Entry 2WLY (X-ray diffraction, 2.40 A resolution); this record covers chain A.

Chain A:
Molecule: Chitinase
From: Serratia marcescens
Reference sequence: A6XFF7 (A6XFF7_SERMA); residues 24-541 here correspond to UniProt positions 2-519 (UniProt number = residue number - 22)
Amino-acid sequence (548 residues; each row starts with the number of its first residue):
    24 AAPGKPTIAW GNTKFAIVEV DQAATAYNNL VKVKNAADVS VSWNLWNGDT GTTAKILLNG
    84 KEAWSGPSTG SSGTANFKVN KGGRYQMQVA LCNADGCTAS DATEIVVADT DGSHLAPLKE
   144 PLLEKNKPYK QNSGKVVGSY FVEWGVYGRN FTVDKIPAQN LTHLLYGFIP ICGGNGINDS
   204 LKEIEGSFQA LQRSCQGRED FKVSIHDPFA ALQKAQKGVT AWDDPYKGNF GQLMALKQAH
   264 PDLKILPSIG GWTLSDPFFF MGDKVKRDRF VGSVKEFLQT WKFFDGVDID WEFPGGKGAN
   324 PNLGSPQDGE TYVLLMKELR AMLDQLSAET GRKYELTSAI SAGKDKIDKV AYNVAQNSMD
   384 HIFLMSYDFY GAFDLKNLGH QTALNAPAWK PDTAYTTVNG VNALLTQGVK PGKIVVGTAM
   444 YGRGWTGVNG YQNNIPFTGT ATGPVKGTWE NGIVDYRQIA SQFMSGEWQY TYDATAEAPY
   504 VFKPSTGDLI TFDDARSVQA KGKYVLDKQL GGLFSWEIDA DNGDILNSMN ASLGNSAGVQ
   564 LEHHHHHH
Disordered / not traced: 563-571
Construct notes: expression tag (542-571)
Cystine bridges: C115-C120, C195-C218
Residues lining bound ligands:
  - 1,4-diethylene dioxide (DIO), molecule 1: Y50, N51, V54, V56, R221, E299, T303
  - 1,4-diethylene dioxide (DIO), molecule 2: G157, K158, V159, T185, H186, H384
  - 1,4-diethylene dioxide (DIO), molecule 3: W167, L204, I207, S210, H229, T276
  - 1,4-diethylene dioxide (DIO), molecule 4: R343, N380, S381, M382, D383, K436
  - NGT / N-ethanethioyl-beta-D-glucosamine: Y163, W167, F191, G274, W275, T276, D313, E315, A362, M388, Y390, D391, Y444, R446, E473, I476, W539, E540

In short:
Chain A binds 4 copies of 1,4-diethylene dioxide and NGT / N-ethanethioyl-beta-D-glucosamine.
Chain A is Chitinase (Serratia marcescens); the structure, Chitinase A from Serratia marcescens ATCC990 in
complex with Chitotrio-thiazoline, was determined by X-ray diffraction (same publication as 2WK2, 2WLZ and
2WM0).
